Entry 2IX7 (X-ray diffraction, 2.50 A resolution); this record covers chains A and B of the 3 polymer chains in the assembly.

== Chain A (and B) ==
Molecule: Calmodulin
Source organism: Mus musculus
Notes: chain B of this document is another copy of the same molecule, construct and numbering; everything in this record applies to it too
Reference sequence: P62204 (CALM_MOUSE); residues 2-146 here = UniProt positions 2-146
Sequence (145 residues; each row starts with the number of its first residue):
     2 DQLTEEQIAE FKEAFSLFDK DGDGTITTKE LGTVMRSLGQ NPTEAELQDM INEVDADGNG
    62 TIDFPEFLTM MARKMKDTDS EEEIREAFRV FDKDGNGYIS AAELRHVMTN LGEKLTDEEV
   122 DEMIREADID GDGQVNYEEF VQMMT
What the authors report for this chain:
  - contacts within the chain: Glu-45/Glu-114 (backbone contact), Ala-46/Glu-114 (backbone contact)

== How chain A and chain B interact ==
Contacting residue pairs - 9 pairs, chain A then chain B:
  Glu-14(A) / Asn-111(B)
  Glu-14(A) / Leu-112(B)
  Glu-14(A) / Gly-113(B)  hydrogen bond (side chain-backbone)
  Ser-17(A) / His-107(B)  hydrogen bond (backbone-side chain)
  Ser-17(A) / Asn-111(B)  hydrogen bond
  Leu-18(A) / His-107(B)  hydrogen bond (backbone-side chain)
  Leu-18(A) / Leu-112(B)  hydrophobic
  Asp-20(A) / His-107(B)
  Lys-21(A) / His-107(B)
Interface residues without a listed pair, chain B (5 interface residues in all): Val-108

== Overview ==
Chain A and chain B each contribute 5 residues to their interface; the contacts include 4 hydrogen bonds.
Polar pairs include Glu-14(A)/Gly-113(B), Ser-17(A)/His-107(B) and Ser-17(A)/Asn-111(B). The paper reports
contacts within the chain involving Glu-45(A), Glu-114(A) and Ala-46(A).
Chain A and chain B are both Calmodulin (Mus musculus); the structure, Structure of apo-calmodulin bound to
unconventional myosin V, was determined by X-ray diffraction.
